Entry 7Z85 (electron microscopy, 3.10 A resolution); this record covers chains A and D of the 6 polymer chains in the assembly.

# Chain A
Molecule: Spike glycoprotein, Fibritin
Organism: Severe acute respiratory syndrome coronavirus 2
UniProt: chimeric construct of P0DTC2, P10104: residues 1-1208 from P0DTC2 (SPIKE_SARS2) positions 1-1208 (same numbers); residues 1211-1238 from P10104 positions 458-485 (UniProt number = residue number - 753)
Amino-acid sequence (1260 residues; numbered 1 to 1260; the number before each row is that of its first residue):
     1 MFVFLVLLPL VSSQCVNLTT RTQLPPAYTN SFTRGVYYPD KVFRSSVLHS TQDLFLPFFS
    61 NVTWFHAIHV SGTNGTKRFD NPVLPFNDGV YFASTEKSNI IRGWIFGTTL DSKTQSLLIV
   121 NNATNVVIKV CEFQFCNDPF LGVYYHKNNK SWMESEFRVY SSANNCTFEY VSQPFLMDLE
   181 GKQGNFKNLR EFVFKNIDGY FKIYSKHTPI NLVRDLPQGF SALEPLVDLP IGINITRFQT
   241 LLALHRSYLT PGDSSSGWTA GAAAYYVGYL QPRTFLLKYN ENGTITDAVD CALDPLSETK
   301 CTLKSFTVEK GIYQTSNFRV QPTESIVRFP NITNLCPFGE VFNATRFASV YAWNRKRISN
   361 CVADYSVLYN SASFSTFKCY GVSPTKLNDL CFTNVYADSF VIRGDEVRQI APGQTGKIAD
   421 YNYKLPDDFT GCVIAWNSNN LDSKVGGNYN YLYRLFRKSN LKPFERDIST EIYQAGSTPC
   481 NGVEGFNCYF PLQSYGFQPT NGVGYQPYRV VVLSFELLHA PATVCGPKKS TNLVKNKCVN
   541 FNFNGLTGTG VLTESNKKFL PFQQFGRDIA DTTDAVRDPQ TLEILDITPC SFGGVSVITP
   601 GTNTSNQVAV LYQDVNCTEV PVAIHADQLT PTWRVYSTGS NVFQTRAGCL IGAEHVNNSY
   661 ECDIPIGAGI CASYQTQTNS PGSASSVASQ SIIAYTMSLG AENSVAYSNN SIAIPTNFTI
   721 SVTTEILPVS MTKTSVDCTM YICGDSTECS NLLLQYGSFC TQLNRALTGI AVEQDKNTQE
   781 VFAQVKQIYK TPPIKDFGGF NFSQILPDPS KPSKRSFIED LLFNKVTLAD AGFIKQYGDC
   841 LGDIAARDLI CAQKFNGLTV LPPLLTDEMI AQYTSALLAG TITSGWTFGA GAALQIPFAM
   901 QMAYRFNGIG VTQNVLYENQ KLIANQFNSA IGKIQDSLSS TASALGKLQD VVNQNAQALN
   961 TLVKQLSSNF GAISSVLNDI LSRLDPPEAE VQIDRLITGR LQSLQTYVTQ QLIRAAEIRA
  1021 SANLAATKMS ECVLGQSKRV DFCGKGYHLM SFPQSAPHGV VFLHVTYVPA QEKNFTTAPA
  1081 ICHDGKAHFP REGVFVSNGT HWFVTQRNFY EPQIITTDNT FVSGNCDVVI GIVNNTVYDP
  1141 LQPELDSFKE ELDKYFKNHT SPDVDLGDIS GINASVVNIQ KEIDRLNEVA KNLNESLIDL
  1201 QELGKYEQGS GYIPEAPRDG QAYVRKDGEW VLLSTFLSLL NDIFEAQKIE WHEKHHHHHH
Not modelled in the structure: 1-26, 67-80, 141-163, 173-185, 197-199, 212-214, 243-262, 621-640, 677-688, 828-853, 1148-1260
Disulfides: C131-C166, C291-C301, C336-C361, C379-C432, C391-C525, C480-C488, C538-C590, C617-C649, C662-C671, C738-C760, C743-C749, C1032-C1043, C1082-C1126
Glycans and other covalent adducts: N-acetylglucosamine (NAG) linked to N61, N122, N165, N234, N282, N331, N343, N603, N616, N657, N709, N717, N801, N1074, N1098, N1134
Construct notes: engineered mutation G682 (Arg in P0DTC2), S683 (Arg in P0DTC2), S685 (Arg in P0DTC2), P986 (Lys in P0DTC2), P987 (Val in P0DTC2); linker (1209-1210); conflict L1232 (Phe479 in P10104); expression tag (1239-1260)
Curated features (UniProtKB/Swiss-Prot):
  - region: N280 to C301 (Putative superantigen), R403 to D405 (Integrin-binding motif), N448 to F456 (Immunodominant HLA epitope recognized by the CD8+), P681, A684 (Putative superantigen), S816 to Y837 (Fusion peptide 1), K835 to F855 (Fusion peptide 2), D1163 to E1202 (Heptad repeat 2)
  - site: R815, S816 (Cleavage)
  - glycosylation: N17 (N-linked (GlcNAc...) (complex) asparagine), N61 (N-linked (GlcNAc...) (hybrid) asparagine), N74 (N-linked (GlcNAc...) (complex) asparagine), N122 (N-linked (GlcNAc...) (hybrid) asparagine), N149 (N-linked (GlcNAc...) (complex) asparagine), N165 (N-linked (GlcNAc...) (complex) asparagine), N234 (N-linked (GlcNAc...) (high mannose) asparagine), N282 (N-linked (GlcNAc...) (complex) asparagine), T323 (O-linked (GalNAc) threonine), S325 (O-linked (HexNAc...) serine), N331 (N-linked (GlcNAc...) (complex) asparagine), N343 (N-linked (GlcNAc...) (complex) asparagine), N603 (N-linked (GlcNAc...) (hybrid) asparagine), N616 (N-linked (GlcNAc...) (complex) asparagine), N657 (N-linked (GlcNAc...) (complex) asparagine), T676 (O-linked (GlcNAc...) threonine), T678 (O-linked (GlcNAc...) threonine), N709 (N-linked (GlcNAc...) (high mannose) asparagine), N717 (N-linked (GlcNAc...) (hybrid) asparagine), N801 (N-linked (GlcNAc...) (hybrid) asparagine) and 6 more in UniProt

# Chain D
Molecule: Nanobody H11-B5
Organism: Lama glama
Notes: antibody fragment or engineered binder
Amino-acid sequence (134 residues; row label = number of the first residue in the row):
     1 QVQLVESGGG LMQAGGSLRL SCAVSGRTFS TAAMGWFRQA PGKEREFVAA IRWSGGSAYY
    61 ADSVKGRFTI SRDKAKNTVY LQMNSLKYED TAVYYCASYQ ATRSLLSDYA TWPYDYWGQG
   121 TQVTVSSKHH HHHH
Not modelled in the structure: 1, 127-134
Disulfides: C22-C96

# Interface between chain A and chain D
Contacting residue pairs - 21 pairs, chain A then chain D:
  R346(A) - R27(D)
  K444(A) - Y116(D)
  Y449(A) - Q100(D)
  Y449(A) - D115(D)
  N450(A) - R27(D)
  N450(A) - F29(D)
  L452(A) - T102(D)
  F456(A) - S104(D)
  E484(A) - R52(D)  salt bridge
  E484(A) - S104(D)
  Y489(A) - S104(D)
  Y489(A) - L105(D)  hydrophobic
  F490(A) - T31(D)
  F490(A) - T102(D)
  F490(A) - S104(D)  hydrogen bond (backbone-side chain)
  L492(A) - T102(D)
  Q493(A) - T102(D)
  Q493(A) - R103(D)  hydrogen bond
  S494(A) - Q100(D)
  S494(A) - A101(D)
  S494(A) - T102(D)  hydrogen bond (side chain-backbone)
Interface residues without a listed pair, chain A (18 interface residues in all): G446, G447, T470, G482, V483, P491
Interface residues without a listed pair, chain D (15 interface residues in all): S57, L106, W112

# In short
18 residues of chain A face 15 of chain D across their interface; the contacts include 3 hydrogen bonds and 1
salt bridge. Polar pairs include E484(A)-R52(D), F490(A)-S104(D) and Q493(A)-R103(D). Covalently linked
N-acetylglucosamine: at N61(A), N122(A), N165(A), N234(A), N282(A) and N331(A) and 10 more.
Chain A is Spike glycoprotein, Fibritin (Severe acute respiratory syndrome coronavirus 2) and chain D is
Nanobody H11-B5 (Lama glama); the structure, CRYO-EM STRUCTURE OF SARS-COV-2 SPIKE : H11-B5 nanobody complex,
was determined by electron microscopy together with 7Z1A, 7Z1B, 7Z1C, 7Z1D, 7Z1E, 7Z6V and 4 further entries
from the same study.
